Entry 5VU8 (X-ray diffraction, 3.20 A resolution); this record covers chains A and T of the 3 polymer chains in the assembly.

# Chain A
Name: DNA polymerase
From: Thermococcus kodakarensis
Notes: EC 2.7.7.7
UniProtKB: D0VWU9 (D0VWU9_THEKO); numbering as in UniProt (aligned over 1-774)
Amino-acid sequence (774 residues; row label = number of the first residue in the row):
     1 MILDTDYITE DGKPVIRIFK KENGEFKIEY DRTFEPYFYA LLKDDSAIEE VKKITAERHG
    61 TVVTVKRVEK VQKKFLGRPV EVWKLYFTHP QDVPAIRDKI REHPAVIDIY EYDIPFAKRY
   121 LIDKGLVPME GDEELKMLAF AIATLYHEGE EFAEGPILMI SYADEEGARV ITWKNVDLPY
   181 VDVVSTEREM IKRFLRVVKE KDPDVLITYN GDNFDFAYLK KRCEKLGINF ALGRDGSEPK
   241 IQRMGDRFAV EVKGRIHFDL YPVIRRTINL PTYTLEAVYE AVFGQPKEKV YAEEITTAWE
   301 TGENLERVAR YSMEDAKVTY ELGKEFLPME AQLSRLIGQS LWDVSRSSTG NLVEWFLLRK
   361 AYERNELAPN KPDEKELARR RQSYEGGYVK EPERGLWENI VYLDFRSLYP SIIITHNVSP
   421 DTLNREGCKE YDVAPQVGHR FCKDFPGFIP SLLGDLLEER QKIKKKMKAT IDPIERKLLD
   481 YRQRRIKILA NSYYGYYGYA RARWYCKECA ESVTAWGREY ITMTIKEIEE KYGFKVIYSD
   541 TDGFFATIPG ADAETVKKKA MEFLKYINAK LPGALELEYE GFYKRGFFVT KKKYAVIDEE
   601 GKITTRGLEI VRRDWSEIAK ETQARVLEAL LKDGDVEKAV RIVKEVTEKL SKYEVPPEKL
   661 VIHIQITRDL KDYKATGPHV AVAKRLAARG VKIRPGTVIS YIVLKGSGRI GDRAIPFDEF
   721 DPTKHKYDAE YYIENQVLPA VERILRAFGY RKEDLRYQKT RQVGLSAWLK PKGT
Disordered / not traced: 658, 689, 760-774
Differences from the reference sequence: engineered mutation Ala141 (Asp in D0VWU9), Ala143 (Glu in D0VWU9), His147 (Glu in D0VWU9), Arg485 (Ala in D0VWU9), Lys584 (Glu in D0VWU9), Ile664 (Glu in D0VWU9)
Disulfides: Cys428-Cys442, Cys506-Cys509
Metal / ion sites: Mg2+: Glu580 (together with 9O7)
Small-molecule neighbours: 9O7: Tyr402, Asp404, Phe405, Arg406, Ser407, Leu408, Tyr409, Arg460, Lys487, Ile488, Asn491, Tyr494, Thr541, Asp542, Glu578, Glu580
From the paper describing this entry:
  - conformationally variable residues: Asp404, Arg460, Lys464, Lys487, Asn491, Asp540, Asp542, Glu578, Glu580
  - binding site for the ligand 9O7: Leu408, Tyr409, Ile488, Asn491, Tyr494
  - catalytic residues: Asp404, Asp540, Asp542 (by similarity / conservation)
  - mutagenesis - A485R, E664I: increased catalytic activity (TNA synthesis activity) (citing earlier work)
  - contacts within the chain: Arg266-Arg485, Glu330-Arg485, Leu333-Arg485
  - binding site for DNA/TNA hybrid primer: Ile664

# Chain T
Molecule: DNA template
Sequence (16 nucleotides; row label = number of the first residue in the row):
     1 AAATTCGCAG TTCGCG
Disordered / not traced: 1-2

# Interface between chain A and chain T
Pairs across the interface (44; chain A residue first):
  Ser348(A) - DA3(T)  hydrogen bond to the phosphate
  Ser348(A) - DT4(T)  phosphate contact
  Thr349(A) - DT4(T)  base contact
  Gly350(A) - DT4(T)  hydrogen bond to the phosphate
  Tyr384(A) - DT5(T)  sugar contact
  Tyr384(A) - DC6(T)  sugar contact
  Glu385(A) - DG7(T)  phosphate contact
  Gly386(A) - DC6(T)  hydrogen bond to the phosphate
  Gly386(A) - DG7(T)  hydrogen bond to the phosphate
  Gly387(A) - DG7(T)  sugar contact
  Val389(A) - DG7(T)  phosphate contact
  Val389(A) - DC8(T)  phosphate contact
  Ile488(A) - DT4(T)  base contact
  Asn491(A) - DT4(T)  base contact
  Ser492(A) - DT4(T)  base contact
  Tyr494(A) - DT5(T)  hydrogen bond to the base
  Gly495(A) - DT4(T)  hydrogen bond to the base
  Gly495(A) - DT5(T)  sugar contact
  Gly498(A) - DT5(T)  sugar contact
  Tyr499(A) - DA3(T)  base contact
  Tyr499(A) - DT4(T)  sugar contact
  Tyr499(A) - DT5(T)  phosphate contact
  Arg501(A) - DA3(T)  base contact
  Thr590(A) - DA9(T)  phosphate contact
  Lys591(A) - DC8(T)  phosphate contact
  Lys591(A) - DA9(T)  sugar contact
  Lys592(A) - DG7(T)  hydrogen bond to the base
  Lys592(A) - DC8(T)  hydrogen bond to the sugar
  Lys593(A) - DA9(T)  hydrogen bond to the phosphate
  Lys593(A) - DG10(T)  salt bridge to the phosphate
  Thr676(A) - DC13(T)  sugar contact
  Gly677(A) - DT12(T)  phosphate contact
  Gly677(A) - DC13(T)  phosphate contact
  Pro678(A) - DT12(T)  phosphate contact
  Pro678(A) - DC13(T)  phosphate contact
  Arg709(A) - DC13(T)  salt bridge to the phosphate
  Arg709(A) - DG14(T)  salt bridge to the phosphate
  Ile710(A) - DC13(T)  phosphate contact
  Gly711(A) - DC13(T)  phosphate contact
  Tyr731(A) - DT12(T)  hydrogen bond to the phosphate
  Asn735(A) - DT12(T)  hydrogen bond to the phosphate
  Pro739(A) - DT11(T)  phosphate contact
  Arg743(A) - DG10(T)  salt bridge to the phosphate
  Arg743(A) - DT11(T)  salt bridge to the phosphate
Interface residues without a listed pair, chain A (33 interface residues in all): Ser383, Tyr496, Trp615

# Overview
33 residues of chain A face 12 of chain T across their interface; the contacts include 11 hydrogen bonds and 5
salt bridges. Polar contacts include Tyr494(A)-DT5(T), Gly495(A)-DT4(T) and Lys592(A)-DG7(T). Ligands of chain
A: 9O7. From the paper: catalytic residues Asp404(A), Asp540(A) and Asp542(A); A485R and E664I of chain A
increase catalytic activity (TNA synthesis activity).
Chain A is DNA polymerase (Thermococcus kodakarensis) and chain T is DNA template; the structure, TNA
polymerase, closed ternary complex, was determined by X-ray diffraction together with 5VU5, 5VU6, 5VU7 and
5VU9 from the same study.
